5IVS - chains A and B; structure by X-ray diffraction, 1.46 A resolution.

[Chain A (and B)]
Molecule: Protease
Source organism: Human immunodeficiency virus 1
Notes: chain B of this document is another copy of the same molecule, construct and numbering; everything in this record applies to it too
UniProt: Q77VV3 (Q77VV3_9HIV1); numbering as in UniProt (aligned over 1-99)
Sequence (99 residues; each row starts with the number of its first residue):
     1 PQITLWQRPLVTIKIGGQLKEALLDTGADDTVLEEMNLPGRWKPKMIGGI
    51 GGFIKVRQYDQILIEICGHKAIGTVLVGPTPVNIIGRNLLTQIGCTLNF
Ligand contacts: 6EF (N-(2-{2-[(2R,5S)-5-{[(benzylcarbamoyl)oxy]methyl}morpholin-2-yl]ethyl}phenyl)-Nalpha-(methoxycarbonyl)-beta-phenyl-L-phenylalaninamide): Leu23, Asp25, Gly27, Ala28, Asp29, Asp30, Val32, Ile47, Gly48, Gly49, Ile50, Thr80, Pro81, Val82, Ile84
What the authors report for this chain:
  - catalytic residues: Asp25 (citing earlier work)

[Chain A / chain B interface]
Contacting residue pairs (105):
  Pro1(A) with Leu97(B); Asn98(B); Phe99(B), hydrogen bond (backbone-backbone)
  Gln2(A) with Thr96(B); Leu97(B); Asn98(B), hydrogen bond
  Ile3(A) with Thr96(B); Leu97(B), hydrogen bond (backbone-backbone); Phe99(B), hydrophobic
  Leu5(A) with Thr26(B); Arg87(B), hydrogen bond (backbone-side chain); Leu90(B), hydrophobic; Thr91(B); Cys95(B)
  Trp6(A) with Arg87(B), hydrogen bond (backbone-side chain); Thr91(B)
  Gln7(A) with Arg87(B)
  Arg8(A) with Asp29(B), salt bridge; Arg87(B)
  Pro9(A) with Thr26(B); Arg87(B); Leu97(B), hydrophobic
  Leu23(A) with Gly27(B)
  Leu24(A) with Thr26(B), hydrogen bond (backbone-side chain); Leu97(B), hydrophobic; Phe99(B), hydrophobic
  Asp25(A) with Asp25(B); Thr26(B); Gly27(B), hydrogen bond (side chain-backbone)
  Thr26(A) with Leu5(B); Pro9(B); Leu24(B), hydrogen bond (side chain-backbone); Asp25(B); Thr26(B), hydrogen bond (backbone-side chain); Leu97(B)
  Gly27(A) with Leu23(B); Asp25(B), hydrogen bond (backbone-side chain)
  Asp29(A) with Arg8(B), salt bridge
  Gly48(A) with Ile50(B)
  Gly49(A) with Ile50(B); Pro81(B)
  Ile50(A) with Val32(B), hydrophobic; Gly49(B); Ile50(B), hydrogen bond (backbone-backbone); Gly51(B), hydrogen bond (backbone-backbone); Gly52(B); Ile54(B), hydrophobic; Thr80(B); Ile84(B), hydrophobic
  Gly51(A) with Gly51(B); Gly52(B); Ile54(B)
  Gly52(A) with Ile50(B); Gly51(B)
  Ile54(A) with Ile50(B)
  Cys67(A) with Phe99(B), hydrophobic
  His69(A) with Phe99(B)
  Thr80(A) with Ile50(B)
  Pro81(A) with Gly49(B)
  Ile84(A) with Ile50(B), hydrophobic
  Arg87(A) with Leu5(B), hydrogen bond (side chain-backbone); Trp6(B), hydrogen bond (side chain-backbone); Gln7(B); Arg8(B); Pro9(B)
  Leu90(A) with Leu5(B), hydrophobic
  Thr91(A) with Leu5(B); Trp6(B)
  Gln92(A) with Trp6(B)
  Ile93(A) with Phe99(B)
  Gly94(A) with Asn98(B); Phe99(B)
  Cys95(A) with Leu5(B); Leu97(B), hydrophobic; Asn98(B); Phe99(B), hydrophobic
  Thr96(A) with Gln2(B); Ile3(B); Thr4(B); Thr96(B); Leu97(B); Asn98(B), hydrogen bond (backbone-backbone)
  Leu97(A) with Pro1(B); Gln2(B); Ile3(B), hydrogen bond (backbone-backbone); Pro9(B), hydrophobic; Leu24(B), hydrophobic; Thr26(B); Cys95(B), hydrophobic; Thr96(B); Leu97(B), hydrophobic
  Asn98(A) with Pro1(B); Gln2(B), hydrogen bond; Gly94(B); Cys95(B); Thr96(B), hydrogen bond (backbone-backbone); Asn98(B), hydrogen bond
  Phe99(A) with Pro1(B), hydrogen bond (backbone-backbone); Ile3(B), hydrophobic; Leu24(B), hydrophobic; Cys67(B), hydrophobic; His69(B); Ile93(B); Gly94(B); Cys95(B), hydrophobic
Other interface residues (no listed pair), chain A (39 interface residues in all): Thr4, Phe53, Pro79
Other interface residues (no listed pair), chain B (37 interface residues in all): Ile47

[In short]
Chain A and chain B form an interface of 39 and 37 residues respectively; the contacts include 20 hydrogen
bonds and 2 salt bridges. Polar pairs include Arg8(A)-Asp29(B), Gln2(A)-Asn98(B) and Leu5(A)-Arg87(B). Bound
to chain A: compound 6EF. The paper reports the catalytic residue Asp25(A).
Both chains are Protease (Human immunodeficiency virus 1). Entry 5IVS (Crystal Structure of HIV Protease
complexed with methyl
N-[(1S)-1-benzhydryl-2-[2-[2-[(2R,5S)-5-(benzylcarbamoyloxymethyl)morpholin-2-yl]ethyl]anilino]-2-oxo-ethyl]carbamate)
was determined by X-ray diffraction (same publication as 5IVQ, 5IVR and 5IVT).
